PDB entry 3ZNG | X-ray diffraction, 2.85 A resolution | chains A and C of the 3 polymer chains in the assembly

== Chain A ==
Name: Ankyrin repeat and socs box protein 9
Source organism: Homo sapiens
Reference sequence: Q96DX5 (ASB9_HUMAN); residues 35-294 here = UniProt positions 35-294
Sequence (268 residues; numbered 34 to 301; the number before each row is that of its first residue):
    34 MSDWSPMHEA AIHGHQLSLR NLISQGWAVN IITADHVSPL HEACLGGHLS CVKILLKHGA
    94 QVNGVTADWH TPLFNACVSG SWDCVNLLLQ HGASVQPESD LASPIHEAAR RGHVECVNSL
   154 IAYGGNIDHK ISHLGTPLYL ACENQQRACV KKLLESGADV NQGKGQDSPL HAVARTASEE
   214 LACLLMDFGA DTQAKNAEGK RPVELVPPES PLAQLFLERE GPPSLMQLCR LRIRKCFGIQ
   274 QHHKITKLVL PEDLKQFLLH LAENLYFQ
Disordered / not traced: 34-36, 295-301
Differences from the reference sequence: expression tag (34, 295-301)
Swiss-Prot annotation at these positions:
  - site (Essential for binding to CKB): H103, F107
  - modified residue: S51 (Phosphoserine)

== Chain C ==
Name: Transcription elongation factor B polypeptide 2
Source organism: Homo sapiens
Reference sequence: Q15370 (ELOB_HUMAN); residue numbers follow UniProt; this construct covers 1-118
Sequence (118 residues; each row starts with the number of its first residue):
     1 MDVFLMIRRH KTTIFTDAKE SSTVFELKRI VEGILKRPPD EQRLYKDDQL LDDGKTLGEC
    61 GFTSQTARPQ APATVGLAFR ADDTFEALCI EPFSSPPELP DVMKPQDSGS SANEQAVQ
Disordered / not traced: 1, 20-21, 40-45, 51-61, 76-90, 106-118
Swiss-Prot annotation at these positions:
  - modified residue: M1 (N-acetylmethionine), T84 (Phosphothreonine), S108 (Phosphoserine), S111 (Phosphoserine)

== Chain A / chain C interface ==
Residue-residue contacts (6; chain A residue first):
  C269(A) with M103(C), hydrophobic
  F270(A) with V102(C); M103(C), hydrophobic
  K277(A) with V102(C)
  L281(A) with P100(C), hydrophobic; V102(C), hydrophobic
Also at the interface, not in a pair above, chain A (6 interface residues in all): I266, K280
Also at the interface, not in a pair above, chain C (4 interface residues in all): K104

== Summary ==
6 residues of chain A face 4 of chain C across their interface.
Here chain A is Ankyrin repeat and socs box protein 9 and chain C is Transcription elongation factor B
polypeptide 2, both from Homo sapiens. Entry 3ZNG (Ankyrin repeat and SOCS-box protein 9 (ASB9) in complex
with ElonginB and ElonginC) was determined by X-ray diffraction.
